PDB entry 7BBP | X-ray diffraction, 1.99 A resolution | chains DDD and GGG of the 3 polymer chains in the assembly

== Chain DDD ==
Name: PH-interacting protein
From: Homo sapiens
UniProt: Q8WWQ0 (PHIP_HUMAN); residue numbers follow UniProt; this construct covers 1315-1440
Amino-acid sequence (128 residues; each row starts with the number of its first residue):
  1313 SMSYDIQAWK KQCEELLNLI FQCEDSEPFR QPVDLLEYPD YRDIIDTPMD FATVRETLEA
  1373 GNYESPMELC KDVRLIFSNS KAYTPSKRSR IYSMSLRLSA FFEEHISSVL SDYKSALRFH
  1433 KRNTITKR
Disordered / not traced: 1313-1315, 1433-1440
Sequence notes: expression tag (1313-1314)

== Chain GGG ==
Name: Histone H4
UniProt: Q0VAS5 (Q0VAS5_HUMAN); residues 1-8 here correspond to UniProt positions 2-9 (UniProt number = residue number + 1)
Amino-acid sequence (10 residues; each row starts with the number of its first residue):
     1 SGRGKGGK
    8A G
     9 L
Disordered / not traced: 1, 8A
Modified positions: Lys5 (N(6)-acetyllysine; ALY); Lys8 (N(6)-acetyllysine; ALY)

== How chain DDD and chain GGG interact ==
Pairs across the interface - 17 pairs, chain DDD then chain GGG:
  Pro1340(DDD) - Lys8(GGG)
  Phe1341(DDD) - Lys8(GGG)
  Val1345(DDD) - Lys8(GGG)
  Tyr1350(DDD) - Gly7(GGG)
  Tyr1350(DDD) - Lys8(GGG)
  Asp1352(DDD) - Gly6(GGG)
  Ile1356(DDD) - Arg3(GGG)
  Ala1394(DDD) - Arg3(GGG)  hydrogen bond (backbone-side chain)
  Tyr1395(DDD) - Gly2(GGG)
  Tyr1395(DDD) - Arg3(GGG)
  Tyr1395(DDD) - Gly7(GGG)  hydrogen bond (side chain-backbone)
  Thr1396(DDD) - Gly7(GGG)
  Thr1396(DDD) - Lys8(GGG)  hydrogen bond (side chain-backbone)
  Pro1397(DDD) - Gly2(GGG)
  Pro1397(DDD) - Arg3(GGG)
  Arg1402(DDD) - Leu9(GGG)
  Ile1403(DDD) - Lys8(GGG)
Also at the interface, not in a pair above, chain DDD (15 interface residues in all): Tyr1353, Ser1392, Ser1401

== In short ==
15 residues of chain DDD and 6 residues of chain GGG are in contact, with 3 hydrogen bonds. Among the polar
pairs are Ala1394(DDD)-Arg3(GGG), Tyr1395(DDD)-Gly7(GGG) and Thr1396(DDD)-Lys8(GGG).
Here chain DDD is PH-interacting protein (Homo sapiens) and chain GGG is Histone H4. Entry 7BBP (Crystal
Structure of the second bromodomain of Pleckstrin homology domain interacting protein (PHIP) in complex with
...) was determined by X-ray diffraction.
